8HXX - chains M and N of the 7 polymer chains in the assembly; structure by electron microscopy, 3.00 A resolution.

Chain M:
Name: Chromatin modification-related protein EAF3
Organism: Saccharomyces cerevisiae
UniProtKB: A0A8H4F719 (A0A8H4F719_YEASX); residues 1-401 here = UniProt positions 1-401
Chain sequence (401 residues; numbered 1 to 401; the number before each row is that of its first residue):
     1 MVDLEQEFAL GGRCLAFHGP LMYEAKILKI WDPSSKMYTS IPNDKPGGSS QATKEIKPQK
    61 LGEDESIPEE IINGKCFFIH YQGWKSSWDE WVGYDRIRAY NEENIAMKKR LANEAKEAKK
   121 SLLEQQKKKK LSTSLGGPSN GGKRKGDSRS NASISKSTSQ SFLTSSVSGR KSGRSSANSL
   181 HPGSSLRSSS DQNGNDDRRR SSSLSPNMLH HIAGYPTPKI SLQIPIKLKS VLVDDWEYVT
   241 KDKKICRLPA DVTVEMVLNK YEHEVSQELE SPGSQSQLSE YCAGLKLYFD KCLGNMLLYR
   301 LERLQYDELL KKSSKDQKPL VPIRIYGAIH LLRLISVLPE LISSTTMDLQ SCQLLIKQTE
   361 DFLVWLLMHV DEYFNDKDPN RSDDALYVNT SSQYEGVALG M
Unresolved in the structure: 1-218

Chain N:
Name: RCO1 isoform 1
Organism: Saccharomyces cerevisiae
UniProtKB: A0A8H4BXB0 (A0A8H4BXB0_YEASX); residues 1-684 here = UniProt positions 1-684
Chain sequence (684 residues; row label = number of the first residue in the row):
     1 MDTSKKDTTR SPSHSNSSSP SSSSLSSSSS KEKKRPKRLS SQNVNYDLKR RKIITSEGIE
    61 RSFKNEHSNL AVEDNIPEEE PKELLEKDSK GNIIKLNEPS TISEDSKVSV TGLPLNKGPS
   121 EKIKRESLWN YRKNLGGQSN NSEMTLVPSK RFTQVPKNFQ DLNRNDLKTF LTENMTEESN
   181 IRSTIGWNGD IINRTRDREP ESDRDNKKLS NIRTKIILST NATYDSKSKL FGQNSIKSTS
   241 NASEKIFRDK NNSTIDFENE DFCSACNQSG SFLCCDTCPK SFHFLCLDPP IDPNNLPKGD
   301 WHCNECKFKI FINNSMATLK KIESNFIKQN NNVKIFAKLL FNIDSHNPKQ FQLPNYIKET
   361 FPAVKTGSRG QYSDENDKIP LTDRQLFNTS YGQSITKLDS YNPDTHIDSN SGKFLICYKC
   421 NQTRLGSWSH PENSRLIMTC DYCQTPWHLD CVPRASFKNL GSKWKCPLHS PTKVYKKIHH
   481 CQEDNSVNYK VWKKQRLINK KNQLYYEPLQ KIGYQNNGNI QIIPTTSHTD YDFNQDFKIT
   541 QIDENSIKYD FFDKIYKSKM VQKRKLFQFQ ESLIDKLVSN GSQNGNSEDN MVKDIASLIY
   601 FQVSNNDKSS NNKSASKSNN LRKLWDLKEL TNVVVPNELD SIQFNDFSSD EIKHLLYLKK
   661 IIESKPKEEL LKFLNIENPE NQSE
Unresolved in the structure: 1-81, 134-163, 189-255, 480-487, 527-544, 580-684
Ion coordination: Zn2+ site 1: Cys263, Cys266, His283, Cys286; Zn2+ site 2: Cys275, Cys278, Cys303, Cys306; Zn2+ site 3: Cys417, Cys420, His448, Cys451; Zn2+ site 4: Cys440, Cys443, Cys466, His469

How chain M and chain N interact:
Contacting residue pairs (106; chain M residue first):
  Leu222(M) with Tyr356(N)
  Ile224(M) with Tyr356(N)
  Ile226(M) with Ile498(N), hydrophobic
  Lys229(M) with Tyr356(N); Ile357(N); Thr360(N); Phe361(N)
  Ser230(M) with Phe361(N)
  Leu232(M) with Leu353(N)
  Val233(M) with Phe361(N), hydrophobic; Val364(N), hydrophobic; Tyr372(N), hydrophobic; Arg496(N)
  Asp234(M) with Arg496(N), salt bridge
  Trp236(M) with Leu353(N), hydrophobic; Lys358(N); Val364(N), hydrophobic; Lys365(N); Thr366(N); Gly370(N), hydrogen bond (side chain-backbone); Gln371(N); Tyr372(N), hydrophobic
  Glu237(M) with Tyr372(N), hydrogen bond; Arg496(N), salt bridge
  Tyr238(M) with Lys493(N)
  Thr240(M) with Gln371(N); Tyr372(N), hydrogen bond (side chain-backbone)
  Lys241(M) with Tyr372(N)
  Glu280(M) with Asn332(N); Val333(N); Lys334(N), hydrogen bond (side chain-backbone); Ile335(N), hydrogen bond (side chain-backbone)
  Tyr281(M) with Phe336(N), hydrophobic
  Ala283(M) with Val333(N)
  Gly284(M) with Val333(N); Phe336(N)
  Leu285(M) with Phe336(N)
  Leu287(M) with Asn330(N); Leu340(N)
  Tyr288(M) with Phe336(N), hydrophobic; Leu339(N); Leu340(N), hydrophobic; Ile343(N)
  Lys291(M) with Leu340(N); Ile343(N)
  Gly294(M) with Asp288(N)
  Asn295(M) with Asp288(N); Ile343(N), hydrogen bond (side chain-backbone); His346(N); Asn347(N); Pro348(N); Lys349(N), hydrogen bond (backbone-backbone)
  Met296(M) with Lys349(N); Phe351(N)
  Leu297(M) with Phe351(N)
  Leu298(M) with Gln350(N); Phe351(N), hydrogen bond (backbone-backbone)
  Tyr299(M) with Gln350(N); Phe351(N); Leu353(N)
  Arg300(M) with Cys266(N); Gln268(N); His283(N), hydrogen bond; Gln350(N)
  Arg303(M) with Leu285(N), hydrogen bond (side chain-backbone); Cys286(N); Leu287(N), hydrogen bond (side chain-backbone)
  Leu304(M) with Leu285(N), hydrophobic
  Tyr306(M) with Asp288(N), hydrogen bond
  Asp307(M) with Leu285(N); Pro290(N)
  Leu310(M) with Pro289(N), hydrophobic; Pro290(N)
  Arg333(M) with Phe351(N)
  Ser336(M) with Phe351(N); Pro354(N); Tyr356(N), hydrogen bond (backbone-side chain)
  Val337(M) with Phe351(N), hydrophobic
  Pro339(M) with Tyr356(N)
  Leu341(M) with Leu339(N); Asn342(N)
  Ile342(M) with Leu339(N), hydrophobic
  Ser344(M) with Asn342(N)
  Thr345(M) with Lys338(N); Leu339(N); Asn342(N)
  Thr346(M) with Glu323(N); Lys338(N)
  Met347(M) with Ile335(N); Lys338(N)
  Leu354(M) with Ile335(N), hydrophobic
  Leu355(M) with Phe336(N), hydrophobic; Leu339(N), hydrophobic
  Asp376(M) with Val491(N); Lys493(N), salt bridge
  Asp378(M) with Tyr475(N), hydrogen bond; Tyr489(N), hydrogen bond (backbone-side chain)
  Arg381(M) with Tyr475(N); Tyr489(N)
  Ser382(M) with Tyr489(N), hydrogen bond
  Val397(M) with Leu285(N)
  Ala398(M) with Leu285(N), hydrophobic
  Met401(M) with Gly270(N); Ser271(N), hydrogen bond (backbone-backbone); His283(N); Pro293(N), hydrophobic
Also at the interface, not in a pair above, chain M (56 interface residues in all): Cys292, Ile335, Leu338, Lys377
Also at the interface, not in a pair above, chain N (54 interface residues in all): Phe284, Asp344, Gln352, Asp374, Lys473

Summary:
56 residues of chain M face 54 of chain N across their interface; the contacts include 17 hydrogen bonds and 3
salt bridges. Polar contacts include Asp234(M)-Arg496(N), Glu237(M)-Arg496(N) and Asp376(M)-Lys493(N).
Cys263(N), Cys266(N), His283(N) and Cys286(N) coordinate Zn2+ site 1.
Here chain M is Chromatin modification-related protein EAF3 and chain N is RCO1 isoform 1, both from
Saccharomyces cerevisiae. Entry 8HXX (Cryo-EM structure of the histone deacetylase complex Rpd3S) was
determined by electron microscopy (same publication as 8HXY, 8HXZ, 8HY0 and 8JHO).
